Entry 4P2C (X-ray diffraction, 2.82 A resolution); this record covers chains A and C of the 11 polymer chains in the assembly.

Chain A:
Protein: Shiga toxin 2e, subunit A
Organism: Escherichia coli
Reference sequence: Q7WUF4 (Q7WUF4_ECOLX); residues 1-297 here correspond to UniProt positions 23-319 (UniProt number = residue number + 22)
Chain sequence (297 residues; numbered 1 to 297; the number before each row is that of its first residue):
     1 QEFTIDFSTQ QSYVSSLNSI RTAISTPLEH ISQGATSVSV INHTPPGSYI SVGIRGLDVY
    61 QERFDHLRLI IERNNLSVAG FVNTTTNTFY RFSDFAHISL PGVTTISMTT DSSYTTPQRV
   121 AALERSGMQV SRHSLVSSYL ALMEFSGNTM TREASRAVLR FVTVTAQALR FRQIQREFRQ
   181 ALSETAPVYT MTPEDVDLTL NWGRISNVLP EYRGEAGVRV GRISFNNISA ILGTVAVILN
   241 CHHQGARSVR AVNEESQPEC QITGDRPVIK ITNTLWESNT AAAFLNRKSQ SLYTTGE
Unresolved in the structure: 243-258, 297
Cystine bridges: Cys241-Cys260
Sequence notes: engineered mutation Ser77 (Tyr99 in Q7WUF4), Gln167 (Glu189 in Q7WUF4); variant Thr274 (Lys296 in Q7WUF4), Ser291 (Pro313 in Q7WUF4)

Chain C:
Protein: Shiga toxin 2e, subunit B
Organism: Escherichia coli
Reference sequence: Q47644 (Q47644_ECOLX); residues 1-68 here correspond to UniProt positions 20-87 (UniProt number = residue number + 19)
Chain sequence (68 residues; row label = number of the first residue in the row):
     1 ADCAKGKIEF SKYNEDNTFT VKVSGREYWT NRWNLQPLLQ SAQLTGMTVT IISNTCSSGS
    61 GFAQVKFN
Cystine bridges: Cys3-Cys56

Chain A / chain C interface:
Pairs across the interface (19):
  Arg219(A) with Thr45(C), hydrogen bond (side chain-backbone)
  Gly221(A) with Leu44(C); Thr45(C)
  Arg222(A) with Ile8(C), hydrogen bond (side chain-backbone); Leu44(C); Thr45(C); Gly46(C)
  Ala283(A) with Leu44(C)
  Phe284(A) with Ser41(C); Thr45(C)
  Arg287(A) with Pro37(C), hydrogen bond (side chain-backbone); Gln40(C), hydrogen bond; Ser41(C), hydrogen bond
  Gln290(A) with Asn34(C), hydrogen bond (side chain-backbone); Pro37(C)
  Tyr293(A) with Trp33(C), hydrophobic; Asn34(C); Pro37(C)
  Gly296(A) with Trp33(C)
Interface residues without a listed pair, chain A (10 interface residues in all): Thr280
Interface residues without a listed pair, chain C (13 interface residues in all): Lys7, Glu9, Leu38, Gln43

Overview:
Chain A and chain C form an interface of 10 and 13 residues respectively; the contacts include 6 hydrogen
bonds. Polar pairs include Arg219(A)-Thr45(C), Arg222(A)-Ile8(C) and Arg287(A)-Pro37(C).
Chain A is Shiga toxin 2e, subunit A and chain C is Shiga toxin 2e, subunit B, both from Escherichia coli; the
structure, Complex of Shiga toxin 2e with a neutralizing single-domain antibody, was determined by X-ray
diffraction.
